PDB entry 2FAK | X-ray diffraction, 2.80 A resolution | chains H and Z of the 28 polymer chains in the assembly

Chain H:
Name: Proteasome component PUP1
From: Saccharomyces cerevisiae
Notes: EC 3.4.25.1
Reference sequence: P25043 (PSB7_YEAST); the construct lacks a stretch of the UniProt sequence and is renumbered around it, so the offset changes along the chain: 1-91 = UniProt 30-120; 93-105 = UniProt 121-133; 106-187 = UniProt 135-216; 189-223 = UniProt 217-251
Sequence (222 residues; each row starts with the number of its first residue; note: 2 numbers in that range are skipped by the numbering (no residue carries them; nothing is unmodelled there)):
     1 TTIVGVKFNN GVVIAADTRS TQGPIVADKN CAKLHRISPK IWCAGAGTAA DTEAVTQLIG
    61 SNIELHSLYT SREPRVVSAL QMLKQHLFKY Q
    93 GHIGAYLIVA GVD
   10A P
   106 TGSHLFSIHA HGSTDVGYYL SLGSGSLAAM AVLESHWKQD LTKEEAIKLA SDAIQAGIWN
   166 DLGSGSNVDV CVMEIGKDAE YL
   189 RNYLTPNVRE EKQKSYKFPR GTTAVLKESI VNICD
Ligand contacts: Salinosporamide A, bound form (SA1; (3ar,6r,6as)-6-((S)-((S)-cyclohex-2-enyl)(hydroxy)methyl)-6a-methyl-4-oxo-hexahydro-2H-furo[3,2-c]pyrrole-6-carbaldehyde): Thr1, Arg19, Ser20, Thr21, Cys31, Lys33, Gly45, Ala46, Gly47, Ala49, Thr52, Ser129, Gly168

Chain Z:
Name: Proteasome component C5
From: Saccharomyces cerevisiae
Notes: EC 3.4.25.1
Reference sequence: P23724 (PSB1_YEAST); the construct lacks a stretch of the UniProt sequence and is renumbered around it, so the offset changes along the chain: -9 to -1 = UniProt 20-28; 1-70 = UniProt 29-98; 71-106 = UniProt 100-135; 107-144 = UniProt 138-175; 2 more segments
Sequence (222 residues; each row starts with the number of its first residue; note: 2 numbers in that range are skipped by the numbering (no residue carries them; nothing is unmodelled there); a row labelled like 10A-10B holds insertion residues (10A, then the next letters in order); numbers below 1 keep their minus sign (Gln-9 is residue -9)):
    -9 QFNPYGDNG
     1 GTILGIAGED FAVLAGDTRN ITDYSINSRY EPKVFDCGDN IVMSANGFAA DGDALVKRFK
    61 NSVKWYHFDH
   70A N
    71 DKKLSINSAA RNIQHLLYGK RFFPYYVHTI IAGLDE
10A-10B DG
   107 KGAVYSFDPV GSYEREQCRA GGAAASLIMP FLDNQVNF
14A-14F KNQYEP
14H-14I GT
    1I N
14J-14K GK
14M-14Q VKKPL
   14W K
   145 YLSVEEVIKL VRDSFTSATE RHIQVGDGLE ILIVTK
   182 DGVRKEFYEL KRD

How chain H and chain Z interact:
Pairs across the interface (58):
  Arg19(H) with Ile167(Z); Asp194(Z), salt bridge
  Pro24(H) with Arg165(Z); His166(Z); Ile167(Z), hydrogen bond (backbone-backbone)
  Ile25(H) with Arg165(Z); His166(Z)
  Val26(H) with Glu164(Z); Arg165(Z), hydrogen bond (backbone-backbone); Ile167(Z), hydrophobic
  Ala27(H) with Arg165(Z), hydrogen bond (backbone-side chain)
  Lys29(H) with Glu164(Z), salt bridge; Arg165(Z)
  Ser129(H) with Tyr24(Z)
  Ile163(H) with Asp194(Z)
  Trp164(H) with Arg29(Z), hydrogen bond (backbone-side chain); Arg193(Z); Asp194(Z)
  Asn165(H) with Tyr24(Z); Arg29(Z)
  Asp166(H) with Tyr24(Z); Asp194(Z)
  Leu167(H) with Arg19(Z); Asp23(Z); Tyr24(Z), hydrogen bond (backbone-backbone); Ile26(Z), hydrophobic; Ile167(Z)
  Ser169(H) with Asp194(Z)
  Gly170(H) with Asp194(Z)
  Ser171(H) with Asp194(Z), hydrogen bond (backbone-side chain)
  Asn195(H) with Lys192(Z), hydrogen bond (backbone-side chain); Asp194(Z)
  Arg197(H) with Thr160(Z), hydrogen bond; Ser161(Z), hydrogen bond; Glu164(Z)
  Glu198(H) with Arg156(Z), salt bridge; Thr160(Z); Glu190(Z)
  Lys200(H) with Asp157(Z)
  Gln201(H) with Lys153(Z); Arg156(Z), hydrogen bond; Asp157(Z), hydrogen bond (backbone-side chain)
  Lys202(H) with Gln141(Z); Glu150(Z); Asp157(Z), hydrogen bond (backbone-side chain)
  Tyr204(H) with Phe137(Z), hydrophobic; Gln141(Z); Leu154(Z); Asp157(Z), hydrogen bond
  Phe206(H) with Gln14C(Z); Asn140(Z); Gln141(Z)
  Arg208(H) with Pro14F(Z)
  Gly209(H) with Pro14F(Z)
  Thr210(H) with Asn14B(Z); Gln14C(Z); Tyr14D(Z), hydrogen bond (backbone-backbone)
  Ala212(H) with Gly14J(Z)
Interface residues without a listed pair, chain H (33 interface residues in all): Thr21, Gly23, Gly168, Val196, Pro207, Val213
Interface residues without a listed pair, chain Z (34 interface residues in all): Asn1I, Glu14E, Gly14H, Ile21, Ser25, Leu133

In short:
33 residues of chain H and 34 residues of chain Z are in contact; the contacts include 14 hydrogen bonds and 3
salt bridges. Among the polar pairs are Arg19(H)-Asp194(Z), Lys29(H)-Glu164(Z) and Glu198(H)-Arg156(Z).
Ligands of chain H: Salinosporamide A, bound form.
Chain H is Proteasome component PUP1 and chain Z is Proteasome component C5, both from Saccharomyces
cerevisiae; the structure, Crystal structure of Salinosporamide A in complex with the yeast 20S proteasome,
was determined by X-ray diffraction.
